Entry 7DJJ (X-ray diffraction, 2.70 A resolution); this record covers chain A.

Chain A:
Protein: Protein SUPPRESSOR OF QUENCHING 1, chloroplastic
Source organism: Arabidopsis thaliana
Notes: EC 3.1.3.-; fragment: NHL domain
UniProt: Q8VZ10 (SOQ1_ARATH); residues 391-1055 here = UniProt positions 391-1055
Sequence (667 residues; numbered 389 to 1055; the number before each row is that of its first residue):
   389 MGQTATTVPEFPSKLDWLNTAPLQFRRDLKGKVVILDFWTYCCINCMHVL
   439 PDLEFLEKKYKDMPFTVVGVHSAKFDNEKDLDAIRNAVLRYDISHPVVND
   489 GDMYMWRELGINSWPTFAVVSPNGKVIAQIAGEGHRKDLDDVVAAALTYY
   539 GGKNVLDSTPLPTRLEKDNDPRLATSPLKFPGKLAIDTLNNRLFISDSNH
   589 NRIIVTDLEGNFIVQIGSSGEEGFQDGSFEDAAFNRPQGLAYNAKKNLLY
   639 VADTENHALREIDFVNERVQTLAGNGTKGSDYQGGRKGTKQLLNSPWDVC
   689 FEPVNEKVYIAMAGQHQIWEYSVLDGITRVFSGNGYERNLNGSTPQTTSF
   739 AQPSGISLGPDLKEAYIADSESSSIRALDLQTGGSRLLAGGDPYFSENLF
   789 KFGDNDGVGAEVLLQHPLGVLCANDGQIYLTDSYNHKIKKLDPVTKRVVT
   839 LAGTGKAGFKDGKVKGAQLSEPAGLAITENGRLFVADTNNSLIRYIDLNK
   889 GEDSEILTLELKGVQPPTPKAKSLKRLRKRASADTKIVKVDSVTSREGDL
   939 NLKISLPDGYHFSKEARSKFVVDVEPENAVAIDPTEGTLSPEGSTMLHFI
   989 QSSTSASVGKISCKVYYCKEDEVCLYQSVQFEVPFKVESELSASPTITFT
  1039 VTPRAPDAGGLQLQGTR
Disordered / not traced: 389-556, 908-1055
Construct notes: initiating methionine (389); expression tag (390)
UniProt features mapped onto this chain:
  - mutagenesis: C431 to C434 (No rescue in complementation test of the nonphotochemical quenching (NPQ) phenotype observed in disrupted plants), E859 (E859K: In soq1-2; high light intensity-dependent and irreversible nonphotochemical quenching (NPQ) due to a decrease in chlorophyll excited-state lifetime)
Ion coordination: Na+: D686, V687, I744 (together with sulfate ion)

In short:
D686, V687 and I744 coordinate Na+. From UniProt: 5 mutagenesis sites.
Chain A is Protein SUPPRESSOR OF QUENCHING 1, chloroplastic (Arabidopsis thaliana); the structure, Structure
of four truncated and mutated forms of quenching protein lumenal domains, was determined by X-ray diffraction
(same publication as 7DJK, 7DJL and 7DJM).
